PDB entry 7TJZ | electron microscopy, 4.40 A resolution (low resolution: residue-level contacts below are approximate; hydrogen-bond / salt-bridge calls are withheld) | chains V and X of the 27 polymer chains in the assembly

# Chain V
Name: ATP synthase subunit d
Source organism: Saccharomyces cerevisiae
UniProt: P30902 (ATP7_YEAST); residues 1-173 here correspond to UniProt positions 2-174 (UniProt number = residue number + 1)
Amino-acid sequence (173 residues; row label = number of the first residue in the row):
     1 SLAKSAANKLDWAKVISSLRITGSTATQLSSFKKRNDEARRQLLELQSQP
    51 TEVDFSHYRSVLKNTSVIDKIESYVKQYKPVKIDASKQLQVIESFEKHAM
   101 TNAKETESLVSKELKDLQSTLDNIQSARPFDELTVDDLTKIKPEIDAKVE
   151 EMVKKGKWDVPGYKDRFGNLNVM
Not modelled in the structure: 1-2
Swiss-Prot annotation at these positions:
  - modified residue: Ser1 (N-acetylserine)

# Chain X
Name: ATP synthase subunit H
Source organism: Saccharomyces cerevisiae
UniProt: Q12349 (ATP14_YEAST); residues 1-92 here correspond to UniProt positions 33-124 (UniProt number = residue number + 32)
Amino-acid sequence (92 residues; each row starts with the number of its first residue):
     1 NVIQDLYLRELKDTKLAPSTLQDAEGNVKPWNPPQKPNLPELELQGPEAL
    51 KAYTEQNVETAHVAKESEEGESEPIEEDWLVLDDAEETKESH
Not modelled in the structure: 63-92

# How chain V and chain X interact
Residue-residue contacts - 7 pairs, chain V then chain X:
  Ile21(V) - His62(X)
  Thr22(V) - Thr60(X)
  Thr22(V) - Ala61(X)
  Thr22(V) - His62(X)
  Gly23(V) - Thr60(X)
  Val81(V) - Pro37(X)
  Lys82(V) - Pro37(X)
Interface residues without a listed pair, chain V (7 interface residues in all): Arg20, Val91
Interface residues without a listed pair, chain X (6 interface residues in all): Leu44, Glu59

# Summary
7 residues of chain V face 6 of chain X across their interface.
Here chain V is ATP synthase subunit d and chain X is ATP synthase subunit H, both from Saccharomyces
cerevisiae. Entry 7TJZ (Yeast ATP synthase State 1catalytic(b) without exogenous ATP backbone model) was
determined by electron microscopy (same publication as 7TJS, 7TJT, 7TJU, 7TJV, 7TJW, 7TJX and 30 further
entries).
